7X2G - chains A and B of the 5 polymer chains in the assembly; structure by electron microscopy, 3.58 A resolution.

[Chain A]
Protein: Virion protein 1
From: Coxsackievirus B1
Reference sequence: W8GTF7 (W8GTF7_9ENTO); residues 1-278 here = UniProt positions 1-278
Sequence (278 residues; numbered 1 to 278; the number before each row is that of its first residue):
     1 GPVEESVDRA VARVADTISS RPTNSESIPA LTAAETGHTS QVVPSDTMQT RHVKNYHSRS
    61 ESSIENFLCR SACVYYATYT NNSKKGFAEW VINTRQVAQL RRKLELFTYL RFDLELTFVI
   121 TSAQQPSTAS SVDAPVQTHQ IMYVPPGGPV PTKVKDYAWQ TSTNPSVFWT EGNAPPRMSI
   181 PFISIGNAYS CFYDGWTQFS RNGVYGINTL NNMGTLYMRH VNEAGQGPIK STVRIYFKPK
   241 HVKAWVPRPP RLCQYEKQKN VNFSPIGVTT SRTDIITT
Unresolved in the structure: 1-57, 198-203, 277-278
Sequence notes: conflict K84 (Glu in W8GTF7)

[Chain B]
Protein: VP2
From: Coxsackievirus B1
Reference sequence: A0A2S0RQC2 (A0A2S0RQC2_9ENTO); residues 1-263 here correspond to UniProt positions 70-332 (UniProt number = residue number + 69)
Sequence (263 residues; each row starts with the number of its first residue):
     1 SPSAEECGYS DRVRSITLGN STITTQECAN VVVGYGVWPE YLKDNEATAE DQPTQPDVAT
    61 CRFYTLESVQ WMKNSAGWWW KLPDALSQMG LFGQNMQYHY LGRTGYTIHV QCNASKFHQG
   121 CLLVVCVPEA EMGCSNLNNT PEFSELSGGD SARMFTDTQV GESNAKKVQT AVWNAGMGVG
   181 VGNLTIFPHQ WINLRTNNSA TLVMPYINSV PMDNMFRHNN LTLMIIPFVP LNYSEGSSPY
   241 VPITVTIAPM CAEYNGLRLA SNQ
Unresolved in the structure: 1-13, 27-29, 43-50, 258-263

[How chain A and chain B interact]
Residue-residue contacts - 70 pairs, chain A then chain B:
  Y109(A) with E129(B), hydrogen bond; I207(B); N208(B)
  G186(A) with V210(B)
  N187(A) with S209(B); P211(B)
  A188(A) with S209(B)
  F192(A) with E129(B); E131(B)
  Y193(A) with E129(B); E131(B), hydrogen bond (backbone-side chain); R217(B); H218(B)
  D194(A) with K81(B), salt bridge; E129(B), hydrogen bond (backbone-side chain); A130(B); E131(B); H218(B); N219(B), hydrogen bond (backbone-backbone)
  G195(A) with R217(B)
  W196(A) with F143(B), hydrophobic; R217(B), hydrogen bond (backbone-backbone)
  T197(A) with R217(B)
  Y205(A) with E131(B); M132(B), hydrogen bond (side chain-backbone); T140(B); P141(B); L146(B), hydrophobic
  G206(A) with E131(B)
  L210(A) with V210(B), hydrophobic
  V246(A) with Y35(B); P128(B), hydrophobic
  P247(A) with I186(B), hydrophobic; F187(B)
  R248(A) with P128(B), hydrogen bond (side chain-backbone); E129(B), hydrogen bond (side chain-backbone); A130(B); F187(B)
  P249(A) with V179(B); N183(B); I186(B); F187(B)
  P250(A) with V179(B)
  R251(A) with M177(B); G178(B)
  L252(A) with N174(B); G178(B), hydrogen bond (backbone-backbone); G180(B)
  C253(A) with N174(B); G178(B)
  E256(A) with L137(B)
  K257(A) with L137(B); N138(B), hydrogen bond
  N260(A) with N139(B)
  V261(A) with E131(B); M132(B)
  N262(A) with G133(B); C134(B), hydrogen bond (side chain-backbone); N136(B); L137(B), hydrogen bond (side chain-backbone); N139(B), hydrogen bond (side chain-backbone)
  F263(A) with L137(B); G176(B); M177(B); G178(B)
  P265(A) with Q159(B); Q169(B); N174(B)
  I266(A) with W173(B), hydrogen bond (backbone-side chain); N174(B)
Other interface residues (no listed pair), chain A (32 interface residues in all): R95, T108, V268
Other interface residues (no listed pair), chain B (40 interface residues in all): V127, A171, T222

[Overview]
32 residues of chain A face 40 of chain B across their interface; the contacts include 14 hydrogen bonds and 1
salt bridge. Polar pairs include D194(A)-K81(B), Y109(A)-E129(B) and Y193(A)-E131(B).
Chain A is Virion protein 1 and chain B is VP2, both from Coxsackievirus B1; the structure, Cryo-EM structure
of Coxsackievirus B1 empty particle in complex with nAb nAb 2E6 (CVB1-E:2E6), was determined by electron
microscopy (same publication as 7X2I, 7X2O, 7X2T, 7X2W, 7X35, 7X37 and 7 further entries).
